Entry 7VO9 (electron microscopy, 3.80 A resolution); this record covers chains A and M of the 6 polymer chains in the assembly.

[Chain A]
Molecule: 84-nt DNA strand
Sequence (84 nucleotides; numbered 1 to 84; the number before each row is that of its first residue):
     1 CAAGGCACAT GACAACGGTG TTCAGTGCCG CGTTGCCCGA TACCCCCTAC CCGTAGTTGA
    61 CTGGCATCCG GGCGCCGGGT CGCC
Unresolved in the structure: 44-84

[Chain M]
Protein: Putative metal uptake regulation protein
From: Streptomyces coelicolor (strain ATCC BAA-471 / A3(2) / M145)
Reference sequence: Q9L2H5 (Q9L2H5_STRCO); numbering as in UniProt (aligned over 1-139)
Sequence (159 residues; each row starts with the number of its first residue; numbers below 1 keep their minus sign (Met-19 is residue -19)):
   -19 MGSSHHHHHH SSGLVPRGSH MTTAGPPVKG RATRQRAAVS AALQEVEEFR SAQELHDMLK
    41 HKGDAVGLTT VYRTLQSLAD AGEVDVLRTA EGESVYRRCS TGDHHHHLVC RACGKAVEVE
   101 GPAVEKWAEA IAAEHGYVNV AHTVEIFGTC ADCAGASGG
Unresolved in the structure: -19 to 5, 137-139
Construct notes: initiating methionine (-19); expression tag (-18 to 0)
Ion coordination: Zn2+ site 1: Cys79, His85, His87; Zn2+ site 2: His84, His86, Glu105, His122; Zn2+ site 3: Cys90, Cys93, Cys130, Cys133
Reported in the primary citation:
  - mutagenesis - R11A, D37A/H41A, R53A: decreased binding to the 84-nt DNA strand (chain A)

[Chain A / chain M interface]
Contacting residue pairs (10):
  DG18(A) - Gln33(M)  sugar contact
  DG18(A) - Glu73(M)  sugar contact
  DT19(A) - Ser31(M)  hydrogen bond to the phosphate
  DT19(A) - Gln33(M)  base contact
  DT19(A) - Tyr52(M)  hydrogen bond to the phosphate
  DT19(A) - Glu73(M)  phosphate contact
  DT19(A) - Ser74(M)  hydrogen bond to the phosphate
  DG20(A) - Tyr52(M)  phosphate contact
  DT21(A) - Thr49(M)  base contact
  DT22(A) - Arg53(M)  hydrogen bond to the base
Interface residues without a listed pair, chain A (6 interface residues in all): DC23
Interface residues without a listed pair, chain M (9 interface residues in all): Leu48, Gly72

[Summary]
The interface between chain A and chain M involves 6 residues on one side and 9 on the other; the contacts
include 4 hydrogen bonds. Among the polar pairs are DT22(A)-Arg53(M), DT19(A)-Ser31(M) and DT19(A)-Tyr52(M).
The paper reports that R11A, D37A/H41A and R53A of chain M reduce binding to the 84-nt DNA strand (chain A).
Here chain A is an 84-nt DNA strand and chain M is Putative metal uptake regulation protein (Streptomyces
coelicolor (strain ATCC BAA-471 / A3(2) / M145)). Entry 7VO9 (Streptomyces coelicolor zinc uptake regulator
complexed with zinc and DNA (dimer of dimers)) was determined by electron microscopy together with 7VO0, 7VPD,
7VPZ, 7X74, 7X75 and 7X76 from the same study.
